9UD6 - chains C and E of the 6 polymer chains in the assembly; structure by electron microscopy, 2.65 A resolution.

[Chain C]
Molecule: Na(+)-translocating NADH-quinone reductase subunit C
Source organism: Vibrio cholerae O395
Notes: EC 7.2.1.1
UniProt: A5F5Y7 (NQRC_VIBC3); residues 1-257 here = UniProt positions 1-257
Amino-acid sequence (257 residues; row label = number of the first residue in the row):
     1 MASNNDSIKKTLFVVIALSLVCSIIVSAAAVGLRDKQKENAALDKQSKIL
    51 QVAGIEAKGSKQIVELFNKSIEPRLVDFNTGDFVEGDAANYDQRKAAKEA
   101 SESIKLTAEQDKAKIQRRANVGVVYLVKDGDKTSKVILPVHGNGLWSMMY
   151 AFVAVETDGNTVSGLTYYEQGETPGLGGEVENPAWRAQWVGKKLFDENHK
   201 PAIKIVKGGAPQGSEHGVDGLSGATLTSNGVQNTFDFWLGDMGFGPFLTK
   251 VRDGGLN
Disordered / not traced: 1-5, 257
UniProt features mapped onto this chain:
  - modified residue: Thr225 (FMN phosphoryl threonine)
  - mutagenesis: His216 (H216L: Decrease in FMN binding), Thr225 (T225L: Loss of FMN binding)
Small-molecule neighbours:
  - Ca2+ (CA): Gln93, Ala97, Arg117, Arg118, Ala119, His141, Trp238
  - FMN (flavin mononucleotide): Leu145, Trp146, Glu172, Thr173, Leu176, Gly177, Lys207, Gly223, Ala224, Thr225, Leu226, Thr227

[Chain E]
Molecule: Na(+)-translocating NADH-quinone reductase subunit E
Source organism: Vibrio cholerae O395
Notes: EC 7.2.1.1
UniProt: A5F5Y5 (NQRE_VIBC3); residues 1-198 here = UniProt positions 1-198
Amino-acid sequence (198 residues; numbered 1 to 198; the number before each row is that of its first residue):
     1 MEHYISLLVKSIFIENMALSFFLGMCTFLAVSKKVKTSFGLGIAVIVVLT
    51 ISVPVNNLVYNLVLKPDALVEGVDLSFLNFITFIGVIAALVQILEMILDR
   101 FFPPLYNALGIFLPLITVNCAIFGGVSFMVQRDYSFAESVVYGFGSGVGW
   151 MLAIVALAGIREKMKYSDVPPGLRGLGITFITAGLMALGFMSFSGVQL
Bound ions: 2Fe-2S cluster Fe: Cys26, Cys120 (shared with 2 residues of chain D)
Small-molecule neighbours: 2Fe-2S cluster (FES): Gly24, Met25, Cys26, Val118, Asn119, Cys120

[How chain C and chain E interact]
Contacting residue pairs (7):
  Ser27(C) - Phe77(E)
  Ala30(C) - Phe77(E)  hydrophobic
  Arg34(C) - Asp74(E)  hydrogen bond (side chain-backbone)
  Arg34(C) - Phe77(E)
  Leu145(C) - Gln197(E)
  Trp146(C) - Ser194(E)
  Trp146(C) - Gly195(E)
Other interface residues (no listed pair), chain C (6 interface residues in all): Val26

[Summary]
6 residues of chain C and 5 residues of chain E are in contact, with 1 hydrogen bond. The hydrogen-bonded pair
is Arg34(C)-Asp74(E). Ligands of chain C: flavin mononucleotide and Ca2+. Bound to chain E: 2Fe-2S cluster.
UniProt lists 2 mutagenesis sites on chain C.
Here chain C is Na(+)-translocating NADH-quinone reductase subunit C and chain E is Na(+)-translocating
NADH-quinone reductase subunit E, both from Vibrio cholerae O395. Entry 9UD6 (Cryo-EM structure of
Na+-translocating NADH-ubiquinone oxidoreductase from Vibrio cholerae reduced by NADH, in the absence of ...)
was determined by electron microscopy, deposited together with 9U5G, 9UD3, 9UD4, 9UD5, 9UD8, 9UD9 and 4
further entries.
